3J0J - chains B and E of the 13 polymer chains in the assembly; structure by electron microscopy, 9.70 A resolution (very low resolution: no residue pairs are listed; an interface is given only as per-side residue counts).

Chain B:
Name: V-type ATP synthase alpha chain
From: Thermus thermophilus
Notes: EC 3.6.3.14
Reference sequence: Q56403 (VATA_THET8); residues 1-578 here = UniProt positions 1-578
Chain sequence (578 residues; each row starts with the number of its first residue):
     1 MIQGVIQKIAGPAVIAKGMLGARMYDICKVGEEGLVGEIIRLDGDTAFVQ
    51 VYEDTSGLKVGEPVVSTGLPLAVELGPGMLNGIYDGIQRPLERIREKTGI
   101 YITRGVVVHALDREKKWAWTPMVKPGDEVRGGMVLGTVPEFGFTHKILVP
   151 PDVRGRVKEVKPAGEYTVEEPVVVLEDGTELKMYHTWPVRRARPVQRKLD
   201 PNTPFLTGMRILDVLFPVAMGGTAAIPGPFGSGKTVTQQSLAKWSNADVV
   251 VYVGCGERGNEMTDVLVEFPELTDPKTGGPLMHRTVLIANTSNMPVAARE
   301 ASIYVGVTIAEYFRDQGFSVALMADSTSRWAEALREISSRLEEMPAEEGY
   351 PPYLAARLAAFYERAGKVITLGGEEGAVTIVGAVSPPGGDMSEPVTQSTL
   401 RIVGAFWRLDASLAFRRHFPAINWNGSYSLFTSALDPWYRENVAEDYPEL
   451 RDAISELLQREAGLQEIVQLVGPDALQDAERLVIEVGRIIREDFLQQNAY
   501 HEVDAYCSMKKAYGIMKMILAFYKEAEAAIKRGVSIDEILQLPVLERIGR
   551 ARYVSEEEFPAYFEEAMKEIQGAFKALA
Disordered / not traced: 92-107, 578

Chain E:
Name: V-type ATP synthase beta chain
From: Thermus thermophilus
Reference sequence: Q56404 (VATB_THET8); residues 1-478 here = UniProt positions 1-478
Chain sequence (478 residues; row label = number of the first residue in the row):
     1 MDLLKKEYTGITYISGPLLFVENAKDLAYGAIVDIKDGTGRVRGGQVIEV
    51 SEEYAVIQVFEETTGLDLATTSVSLVEDVARLGVSKEMLGRRFNGIGKPI
   101 DGLPPITPEKRLPITGLPLNPVARRKPEQFIQTGISTIDVMNTLVRGQKL
   151 PIFSGSGLPANEIAAQIARQATVRPDLSGEGEKEEPFAVVFAAMGITQRE
   201 LSYFIQEFERTGALSRSVLFLNKADDPTIERILTPRMALTVAEYLAFEHD
   251 YHVLVILTDMTNYCEALREIGAAREEIPGRRGYPGYMYTDLATIYERAGV
   301 VEGKKGSVTQIPILSMPDDDRTHPIPDLTGYITEGQIQLSRELHRKGIYP
   351 PIDPLPSLSRLMNNGVGKGKTREDHKQVSDQLYSAYANGVDIRKLVAIIG
   401 EDALTENDRRYLQFADAFERFFINQGQQNRSIEESLQIAWALLSMLPQGE
   451 LKRISKDHIGKYYGQKLEEIWGAPQALD
Disordered / not traced: 1-6, 176-182, 464-478

How chain B and chain E interact:
At this resolution (10 A) residue pairs are not listed: 14 residues of chain B and 13 of chain E lie at the interface.

Overview:
14 residues of chain B face 13 of chain E across their interface.
Here chain B is V-type ATP synthase alpha chain and chain E is V-type ATP synthase beta chain, both from
Thermus thermophilus. Entry 3J0J (Fitted atomic models of Thermus thermophilus V-ATPase subunits into cryo-EM
map) was determined by electron microscopy.
